4L63 - chains C and D of the 6 polymer chains in the assembly; structure by X-ray diffraction, 1.80 A resolution.

Chain C (and D):
Name: ECXB
From: Escherichia coli
Notes: chain D of this document is another copy of the same molecule, construct and numbering; everything in this record applies to it too
UniProt: Q8GAV3 (Q8GAV3_ECOLX); residues 1-103 here correspond to UniProt positions 23-125 (UniProt number = residue number + 22)
Chain sequence (112 residues; row label = number of the first residue in the row; numbering starts at 0):
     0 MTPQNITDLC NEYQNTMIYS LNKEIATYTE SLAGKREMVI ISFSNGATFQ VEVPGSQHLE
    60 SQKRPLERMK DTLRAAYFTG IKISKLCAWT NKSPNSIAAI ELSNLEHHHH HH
Not modelled in the structure: 105-111
Construct notes: initiating methionine (0); expression tag (104-111)
Disulfides: Cys9-Cys86

How chain C and chain D interact:
Residue-residue contacts (67; chain C residue first):
  Met0(C) with Arg35(D), hydrogen bond (backbone-side chain)
  Thr1(C) with Arg35(D); Met37(D); Ser92(D); Pro93(D)
  Pro2(C) with Arg35(D); Ile39(D); Pro93(D)
  Gln3(C) with Ile39(D); Thr47(D); Ser92(D), hydrogen bond; Pro93(D)
  Asn4(C) with Ile39(D)
  Ile5(C) with Thr28(D)
  Leu8(C) with Ser30(D)
  Glu11(C) with Arg35(D), salt bridge
  Tyr12(C) with Ala32(D); Gly33(D), hydrogen bond (side chain-backbone); Arg35(D)
  Leu58(C) with Gly33(D); Lys34(D)
  Ser60(C) with Glu36(D), hydrogen bond
  Gln61(C) with Leu31(D), hydrogen bond (side chain-backbone); Ala32(D); Gly33(D); Glu36(D)
  Pro64(C) with Leu31(D), hydrophobic; Glu36(D)
  Leu65(C) with Leu31(D), hydrophobic
  Arg67(C) with Glu29(D); Glu66(D), salt bridge; Lys69(D); Asp70(D), salt bridge; Arg73(D), hydrogen bond (backbone-side chain)
  Met68(C) with Glu29(D), hydrogen bond (backbone-side chain); Leu31(D), hydrophobic
  Asp70(C) with Arg73(D)
  Thr71(C) with Glu29(D), hydrogen bond; Arg73(D), hydrogen bond
  Ala74(C) with Phe77(D)
  Ala75(C) with Phe77(D)
  Thr78(C) with Phe77(D)
  Ile80(C) with Tyr76(D), hydrophobic; Phe77(D), hydrophobic
  Trp88(C) with Leu31(D), hydrophobic
  Ile96(C) with Leu31(D)
  Ala97(C) with Ser30(D); Leu31(D), hydrogen bond (backbone-backbone); Ala32(D)
  Ala98(C) with Glu29(D); Ser30(D)
  Ile99(C) with Tyr27(D); Thr28(D); Glu29(D), hydrogen bond (backbone-backbone)
  Glu100(C) with Thr26(D); Tyr27(D); Thr28(D)
  Leu101(C) with Thr26(D); Tyr27(D), hydrogen bond (backbone-backbone); Tyr76(D), hydrogen bond (backbone-side chain); Phe77(D), hydrophobic
  Ser102(C) with Ala25(D); Thr26(D), hydrogen bond; Tyr76(D), hydrogen bond (backbone-side chain)
  Asn103(C) with Ile24(D), hydrogen bond (side chain-backbone); Ala25(D), hydrogen bond (backbone-backbone); Tyr76(D), hydrogen bond
Also at the interface, not in a pair above, chain C (32 interface residues in all): Val50
Also at the interface, not in a pair above, chain D (26 interface residues in all): Glu23, Gln49

In short:
32 residues of chain C and 26 residues of chain D are in contact, with 18 hydrogen bonds and 3 salt bridges.
Polar contacts include Glu11(C)-Arg35(D), Arg67(C)-Glu66(D) and Arg67(C)-Asp70(D).
Chain C and chain D are both ECXB (Escherichia coli); the structure, Apo form of AB5 holotoxin, was determined
by X-ray diffraction together with 4L6T from the same study.
